1Y48 - chains E and I; structure by X-ray diffraction, 1.84 A resolution.

[Chain E]
Name: subtilisin BPN'
Organism: Bacillus amyloliquefaciens
Notes: EC 3.4.21.62; engineered mutation(s): C-terminal 6-His tag
UniProt: P00782 (SUBT_BACAM); residues 1-275 here correspond to UniProt positions 108-382 (UniProt number = residue number + 107)
Chain sequence (281 residues; numbered 1 to 281; the number before each row is that of its first residue):
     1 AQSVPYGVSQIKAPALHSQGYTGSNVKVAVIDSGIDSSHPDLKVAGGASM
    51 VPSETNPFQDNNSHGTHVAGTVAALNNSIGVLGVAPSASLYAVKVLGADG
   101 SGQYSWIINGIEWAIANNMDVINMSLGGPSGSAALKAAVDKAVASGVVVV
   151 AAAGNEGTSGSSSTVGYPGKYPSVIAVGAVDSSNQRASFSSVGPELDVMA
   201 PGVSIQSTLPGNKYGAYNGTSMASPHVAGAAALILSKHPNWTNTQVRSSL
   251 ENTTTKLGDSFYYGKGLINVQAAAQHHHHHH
Differences from the reference sequence: expression tag (276-281)
Ion coordination: Ca2+: Gln2, Asp41, Leu75, Asn77, Ile79, Val81; Na+: Gly169, Tyr171, Val174

[Chain I]
Name: chymotrypsin inhibitor 2
Organism: Hordeum vulgare
UniProt: Q40059 (Q40059_HORVU); residues 21-83 here correspond to UniProt positions 22-84 (UniProt number = residue number + 1)
Chain sequence (64 residues; each row starts with the number of its first residue):
    20 MKTEWPELVGKSVEEAKKVILQDKPAAQIIVLPVGTIVTMEYRIDAVRLF
    70 VDRLDNIAQVPRVG
Differences from the reference sequence: initiating methionine (20); engineered mutation Ala65 (Arg66 in Q40059)

[Chain E / chain I interface]
Residue-residue contacts (47):
  Ser63(E) - Arg62(I)
  His64(E) - Thr58(I)
  His64(E) - Met59(I)
  His64(E) - Glu60(I)
  Leu96(E) - Ile56(I)
  Leu96(E) - Thr58(I)
  Asp99(E) - Ile49(I)
  Asp99(E) - Leu51(I)
  Gly100(E) - Ile56(I)
  Gly100(E) - Val57(I)
  Gly100(E) - Thr58(I)  hydrogen bond (backbone-backbone)
  Ser101(E) - Thr55(I)  hydrogen bond
  Ser101(E) - Ile56(I)
  Ser101(E) - Val57(I)
  Gly102(E) - Thr55(I)
  Gly102(E) - Ile56(I)  hydrogen bond (backbone-backbone)
  Gln103(E) - Thr55(I)
  Tyr104(E) - Gly54(I)
  Tyr104(E) - Thr55(I)
  Tyr104(E) - Ile56(I)  hydrophobic
  Ile107(E) - Ile56(I)  hydrophobic
  Ser125(E) - Thr58(I)
  Ser125(E) - Met59(I)  hydrogen bond (backbone-backbone)
  Leu126(E) - Ile56(I)  hydrophobic
  Leu126(E) - Val57(I)
  Leu126(E) - Met59(I)
  Gly127(E) - Ile56(I)
  Gly127(E) - Val57(I)  hydrogen bond (backbone-backbone)
  Gly127(E) - Met59(I)
  Gly128(E) - Ile56(I)
  Pro129(E) - Gln78(I)
  Ala152(E) - Met59(I)  hydrophobic
  Gly154(E) - Met59(I)
  Asn155(E) - Met59(I)  hydrogen bond (side chain-backbone)
  Asn155(E) - Glu60(I)  hydrogen bond (side chain-backbone)
  Asn155(E) - Tyr61(I)
  Glu156(E) - Arg81(I)  salt bridge
  Tyr167(E) - Ile56(I)
  Phe189(E) - Tyr61(I)  hydrophobic
  Tyr217(E) - Arg62(I)
  Asn218(E) - Glu60(I)
  Asn218(E) - Tyr61(I)  hydrogen bond (backbone-backbone)
  Gly219(E) - Met59(I)
  Gly219(E) - Tyr61(I)
  Thr220(E) - Met59(I)  hydrogen bond (backbone-backbone)
  Ser221(E) - Met59(I)  hydrogen bond (side chain-backbone)
  Ser221(E) - Glu60(I)  hydrogen bond (side chain-backbone)
Interface residues without a listed pair, chain E (29 interface residues in all): Asp32, Leu135, Met222
Interface residues without a listed pair, chain I (14 interface residues in all): Pro52

[In short]
Chain E and chain I form an interface of 29 and 14 residues respectively, with 11 hydrogen bonds and 1 salt
bridge. Among the polar pairs are Glu156(E)-Arg81(I), Ser101(E)-Thr55(I) and Asn155(E)-Met59(I). Gln2(E),
Asp41(E), Leu75(E), Asn77(E), Ile79(E) and Val81(E) coordinate Ca2+.
Here chain E is subtilisin BPN' (Bacillus amyloliquefaciens) and chain I is chymotrypsin inhibitor 2 (Hordeum
vulgare). Entry 1Y48 (Crystal structure of the complex of subtilisin BPN' with chymotrypsin inhibitor 2 R65A
mutant) was determined by X-ray diffraction, deposited together with 1Y1K, 1Y33, 1Y34, 1Y3B, 1Y3C, 1Y3D and 3
further entries.
